PDB entry 3H1L | X-ray diffraction, 3.21 A resolution | chains C and F of the 20 polymer chains in the assembly

== Chain C ==
Molecule: Cytochrome b
From: Gallus gallus
Notes: EC 1.10.2.2
UniProt: P18946 (CYB_CHICK); residues 1-380 here = UniProt positions 1-380
Chain sequence (380 residues; row label = number of the first residue in the row):
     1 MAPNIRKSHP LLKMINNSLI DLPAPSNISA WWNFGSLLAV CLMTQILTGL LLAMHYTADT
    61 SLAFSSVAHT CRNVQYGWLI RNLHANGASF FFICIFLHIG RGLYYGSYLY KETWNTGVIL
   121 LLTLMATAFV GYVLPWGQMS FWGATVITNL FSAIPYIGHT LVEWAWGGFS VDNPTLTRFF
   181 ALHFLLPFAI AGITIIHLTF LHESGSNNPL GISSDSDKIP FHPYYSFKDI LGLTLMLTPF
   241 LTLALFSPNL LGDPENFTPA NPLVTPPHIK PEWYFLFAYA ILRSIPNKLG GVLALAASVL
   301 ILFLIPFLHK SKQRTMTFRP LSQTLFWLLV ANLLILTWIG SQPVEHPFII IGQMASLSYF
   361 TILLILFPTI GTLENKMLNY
Swiss-Prot annotation at these positions:
  - binding site (heme b): His84, His98, His183, His197
  - binding site (a ubiquinone): His202
Metal / ion sites: heme Fe site 1: His84, His183; heme Fe site 2: His98, His197
Ligand contacts:
  - ascochlorin (3H1; 3-chloro-4,6-dihydroxy-2-methyl-5-{(2E,4E)-3-methyl-5-[(1R,2R,6R)-1,2,6-trimethyl-3-oxocyclohexyl]penta-2,4-dien-1-yl}benzaldehyde), molecule 1: Leu19, Leu22, Ile28, Trp32, Ser36, Ala39, Val40, Leu198, Leu201, His202, Ser206, Phe221, Tyr225, Asp229, Ile230
  - ascochlorin (3H1), molecule 2: Leu122, Met125, Ala126, Phe129, Tyr132, Trp142, Gly143, Val146, Ile147, Leu150, Ile269, Pro271, Phe275, Ala278, Tyr279, Leu282, Leu295
  - heme (HEM), molecule 1: Trp32, Phe34, Gly35, Ser36, Leu38, Ala39, Ile95, His98, Ile99, Arg101, Ser107, Tyr110, Thr113, Trp114, Gly117, Val118, Leu120, Leu121, Ile190, Thr194, His197, Leu198, Leu201, Ser206, Asn207, Leu302
  - heme (HEM), molecule 2: Gln45, Ile46, Gly49, Leu50, Leu52, Ala53, Tyr56, Val67, Arg81, His84, Ala85, Ala88, Leu124, Thr127, Ala128, Gly131, Tyr132, Leu134, Pro135, Phe180, His183, Phe184, Pro187, Ile190, Glu272, Tyr274
What the authors report for this chain:
  - binding site for ascochlorin: His202, Ser206, Phe221, Asp229, Glu272
  - conformationally variable residues (side-chain flip): Glu272

== Chain F ==
Molecule: Mitochondrial ubiquinol-cytochrome C reductase 14 kDa protein
From: Gallus gallus
Notes: EC 1.10.2.2
Chain sequence (110 residues; numbered 1 to 110; the number before each row is that of its first residue):
     1 AARATVAGGG RLMDRIRKWY YNAAGFNKYG LMRDDTLYED DDVKEALKRL PKDLYNERMF
    61 RIKRALDLSL KHRILPKEQW VKYEEDKPYL EPYLKEVIRE RLEREAWNKK
Unresolved in the structure: 1-9

== Chain C / chain F interface ==
Pairs across the interface (43):
  Ser26(C) with Leu70(F)
  Asn27(C) with Leu66(F); Ser69(F); Leu70(F)
  Leu109(C) with Tyr38(F), hydrophobic
  Asn208(C) with Leu66(F)
  Leu210(C) with Ala65(F); Leu66(F), hydrophobic; Ser69(F)
  Ile212(C) with Asp35(F); Ile62(F), hydrophobic
  Ser213(C) with Glu39(F); Ile62(F); Leu66(F)
  Ser214(C) with Leu66(F)
  Ser216(C) with Met59(F); Lys63(F), hydrogen bond (backbone-side chain)
  Lys312(C) with Leu37(F); Tyr38(F), hydrogen bond (backbone-backbone)
  Gln313(C) with Thr36(F), hydrogen bond; Tyr38(F)
  Arg314(C) with Tyr38(F)
  Phe318(C) with Tyr20(F); Ala24(F); Phe26(F), hydrophobic; Tyr29(F), hydrophobic; Thr36(F)
  Arg319(C) with Tyr20(F)
  Pro320(C) with Tyr20(F); Ala23(F), hydrophobic
  Glu374(C) with Tyr20(F), hydrogen bond
  Met377(C) with Ile16(F), hydrophobic; Arg17(F); Trp19(F), hydrophobic; Tyr20(F), hydrophobic
  Leu378(C) with Tyr20(F), hydrophobic; Arg33(F), hydrogen bond (backbone-side chain)
  Asn379(C) with Arg17(F); Arg33(F)
  Tyr380(C) with Arg33(F), hydrogen bond; Asp34(F), hydrogen bond; Leu37(F); Glu91(F)
Other interface residues (no listed pair), chain C (25 interface residues in all): Pro209, Asp217, Thr317, Leu321, Lys376
Other interface residues (no listed pair), chain F (25 interface residues in all): Gly25, Leu31

== In short ==
The chain C/chain F interface involves 25 residues from each chain, with 7 hydrogen bonds. Polar contacts
include Ser216(C)-Lys63(F), Gln313(C)-Thr36(F) and Glu374(C)-Tyr20(F). Bound to chain C: heme and ascochlorin.
The paper reports a binding site for ascochlorin at His202(C), Ser206(C) and Phe221(C) among others;
conformational variability at Glu272(C).
Here chain C is Cytochrome b and chain F is Mitochondrial ubiquinol-cytochrome C reductase 14 kDa protein,
both from Gallus gallus. Entry 3H1L (Chicken cytochrome BC1 complex with ascochlorin bound at QO and QI sites)
was determined by X-ray diffraction.
